8XKO - chains A and C of the 6 polymer chains in the assembly; structure by electron microscopy, 3.29 A resolution.

Chain A:
Name: RNA-directed RNA polymerase nsp12
Source organism: Severe acute respiratory syndrome coronavirus 2
Notes: EC 2.7.7.48, 2.7.7.50
UniProt: P0DTD1 (R1AB_SARS2); residues 1-932 here correspond to UniProt positions 4393-5324 (UniProt number = residue number + 4392)
Amino-acid sequence (944 residues; each row starts with the number of its first residue; numbers below 1 keep their minus sign (Met-1 is residue -1)):
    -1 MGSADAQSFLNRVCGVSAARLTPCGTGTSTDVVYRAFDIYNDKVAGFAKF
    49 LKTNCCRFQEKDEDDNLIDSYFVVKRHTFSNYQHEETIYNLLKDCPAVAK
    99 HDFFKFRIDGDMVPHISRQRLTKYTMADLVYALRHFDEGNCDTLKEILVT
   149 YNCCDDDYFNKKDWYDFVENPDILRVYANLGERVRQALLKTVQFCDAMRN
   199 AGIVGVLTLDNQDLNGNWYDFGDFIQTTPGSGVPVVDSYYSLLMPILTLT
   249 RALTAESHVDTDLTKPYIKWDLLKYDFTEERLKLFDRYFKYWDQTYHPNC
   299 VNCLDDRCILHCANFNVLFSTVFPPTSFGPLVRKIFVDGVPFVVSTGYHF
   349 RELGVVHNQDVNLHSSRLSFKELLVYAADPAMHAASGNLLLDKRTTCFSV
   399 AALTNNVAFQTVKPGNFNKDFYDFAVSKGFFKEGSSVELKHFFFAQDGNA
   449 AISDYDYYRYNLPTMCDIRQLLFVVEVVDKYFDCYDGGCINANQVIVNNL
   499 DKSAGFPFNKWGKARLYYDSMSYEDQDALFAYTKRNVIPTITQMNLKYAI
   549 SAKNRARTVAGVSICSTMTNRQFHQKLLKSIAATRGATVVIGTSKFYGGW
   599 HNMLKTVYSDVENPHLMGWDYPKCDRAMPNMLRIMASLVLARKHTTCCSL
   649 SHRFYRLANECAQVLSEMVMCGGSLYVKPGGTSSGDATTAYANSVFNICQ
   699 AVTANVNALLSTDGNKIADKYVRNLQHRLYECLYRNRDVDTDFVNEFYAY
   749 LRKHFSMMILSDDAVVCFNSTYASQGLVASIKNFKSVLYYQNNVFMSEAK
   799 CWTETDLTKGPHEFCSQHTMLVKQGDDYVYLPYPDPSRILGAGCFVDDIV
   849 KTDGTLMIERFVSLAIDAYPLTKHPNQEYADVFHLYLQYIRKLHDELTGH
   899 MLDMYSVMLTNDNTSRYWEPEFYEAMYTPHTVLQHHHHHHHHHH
Unresolved in the structure: -1 to 0, 930-942
Differences from the reference sequence: initiating methionine (-1); expression tag (0, 933-942)
Ion coordination: Mg2+: Asp618 (together with A1LVZ)
Residues lining bound ligands: A1LVZ ([[(2R,3R,4S,5R)-4-fluoranyl-5-(5-iodanyl-4-methyl-pyrrolo[2,3-d]pyrimidin-7-yl)-3-oxidanyl-oxolan-2-yl]methoxy-oxidanyl-phosphoryl] phosphono hydrogen phosphate): Lys545, Lys551, Arg553, Arg555, Asp618, Tyr619, Pro620, Lys621, Cys622, Asp623, Ser682, Thr687, Asn691, Lys798
Curated features (UniProtKB/Swiss-Prot):
  - region: Lys545 to Arg555 (Interaction with RMP Remdesivir), Thr582 to Pro620 (RdRp Palm N-ter)
  - active site: Ser759, Asp760, Asp761
  - binding site (Mn(2+)): Asn209, Asp218
  - binding site (Zn(2+)): His295, Cys301, Cys306, Cys310, Cys487, His642, Cys645, Cys646
  - site: Gln932 (Cleavage)
Reported in the primary citation:
  - binding site for A1LVZ: Lys545, Lys551, Arg555, Lys621

Chain C:
Name: Non-structural protein 7
Source organism: Severe acute respiratory syndrome coronavirus
UniProt: P0DTD1 (R1AB_SARS2); residues 1-83 here correspond to UniProt positions 3860-3942 (UniProt number = residue number + 3859)
Amino-acid sequence (89 residues; each row starts with the number of its first residue):
     1 SKMSDVKCTSVVLLSVLQQLRVESSSKLWAQCVQLHNDILLAKDTTEAFE
    51 KMVSLLSVLLSMQGAVDINKLCEEMLDNRATLQHHHHHH
Unresolved in the structure: 74-89
Differences from the reference sequence: expression tag (84-89)
Curated features (UniProtKB/Swiss-Prot):
  - site: Gln83 (Cleavage)

How chain A and chain C interact:
Pairs across the interface (33):
  Thr409(A) - Glu23(C)  hydrogen bond
  Thr409(A) - Trp29(C)
  Lys411(A) - Gln18(C)
  Lys411(A) - Glu23(C)
  Pro412(A) - Leu14(C)  hydrophobic
  Gly413(A) - Val11(C)
  Asn414(A) - Ser15(C)
  Phe415(A) - Cys8(C)  hydrophobic
  Phe415(A) - Val11(C)  hydrophobic
  Tyr420(A) - Ser4(C)  hydrogen bond
  Tyr420(A) - Asp5(C)  hydrogen bond (side chain-backbone)
  Phe429(A) - Ser1(C)  hydrogen bond (backbone-backbone)
  Phe429(A) - Ser4(C)
  Leu437(A) - Ser4(C)
  Leu437(A) - Cys8(C)  hydrophobic
  Phe440(A) - Lys7(C)
  Phe440(A) - Leu40(C)  hydrophobic
  Phe441(A) - His36(C)
  Phe442(A) - Asn37(C)
  Phe442(A) - Leu40(C)  hydrophobic
  Phe442(A) - Leu41(C)  hydrophobic
  Ala443(A) - Leu14(C)  hydrophobic
  Ala443(A) - His36(C)
  Ala443(A) - Asn37(C)  hydrogen bond (backbone-side chain)
  Gln444(A) - Trp29(C)  hydrogen bond (backbone-side chain)
  Gln444(A) - Val33(C)
  Asp445(A) - Trp29(C)
  Asp445(A) - Ala30(C)
  Asp445(A) - Val33(C)
  Ala550(A) - Leu41(C)
  Asn552(A) - Leu41(C)
  Phe843(A) - Cys8(C)  hydrophobic
  Phe843(A) - Val11(C)  hydrophobic
Interface residues without a listed pair, chain A (22 interface residues in all): Val410, Lys430, Glu431, Gly446
Interface residues without a listed pair, chain C (18 interface residues in all): Val12

Overview:
22 residues of chain A face 18 of chain C across their interface, with 6 hydrogen bonds. Polar pairs include
Thr409(A)-Glu23(C), Tyr420(A)-Ser4(C) and Tyr420(A)-Asp5(C). Bound to chain A: compound A1LVZ. The paper
reports a binding site for A1LVZ at Lys545(A), Lys551(A) and Arg555(A) among others.
Chain A is RNA-directed RNA polymerase nsp12 (Severe acute respiratory syndrome coronavirus 2) and chain C is
Non-structural protein 7 (Severe acute respiratory syndrome coronavirus); the structure, CryoEM structure of
compound HNC-1664 bound with RdRP-RNA complex of SARS-CoV-2, was determined by electron microscopy, deposited
together with 8XPO and 8XPP.
